PDB entry 1JTE | X-ray diffraction, 2.00 A resolution | chain A

# Chain A
Molecule: VP39
Source organism: Vaccinia virus
Notes: EC 2.7.7.19
Reference sequence: P07617 (PAP2_VACCV); numbering as in UniProt (aligned over 1-307)
Chain sequence (307 residues; numbered 1 to 307; the number before each row is that of its first residue):
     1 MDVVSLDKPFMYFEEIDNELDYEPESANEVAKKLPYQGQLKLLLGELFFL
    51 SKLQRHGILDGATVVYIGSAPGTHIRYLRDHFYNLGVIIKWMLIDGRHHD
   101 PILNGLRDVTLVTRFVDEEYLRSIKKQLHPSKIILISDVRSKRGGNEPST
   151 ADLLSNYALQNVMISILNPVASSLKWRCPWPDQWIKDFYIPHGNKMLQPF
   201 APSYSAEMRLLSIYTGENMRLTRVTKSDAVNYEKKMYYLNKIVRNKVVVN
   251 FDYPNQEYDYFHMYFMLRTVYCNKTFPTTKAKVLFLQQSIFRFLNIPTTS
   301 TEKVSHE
Disordered / not traced: 142-147, 298-307
Construct notes: engineered mutation W180 (Phe in P07617)
UniProt features mapped onto this chain:
  - active site: K175 (For methyltransferase activity)
  - binding site (mRNA): Y22, D182, S205 to E207, E233
  - binding site (S-adenosyl-L-methionine): Q39, Y66, G68, G72, D95, R97, V116, D138
  - mutagenesis: H56 (H56R: Complete loss of poly(A) polymerase stimulatory activity; when associated with S-58), I58 (I58S: Complete loss of poly(A) polymerase stimulatory activity; when associated with R-56), G96 (G96D: Complete loss of elongation factor activity), K175 (K175R: Complete loss of methyltransferase activity)
Residues lining bound ligands: S-adenosylhomocysteine (SAH): Q39, L42, Y66, I67, G68, S69, A70, P71, G72, H74, I94, D95, G96, R97, R114, F115, V116, D138, V139, R140, L159

# Overview
Ligands of chain A: S-adenosylhomocysteine. UniProt lists active-site residue K175, 6 mRNA-binding residues, 8
S-adenosyl-L-methionine-binding residues and 4 mutagenesis sites.
Chain A is VP39 (Vaccinia virus); the structure, Crystal Structure Analysis of VP39 F180W mutant, was
determined by X-ray diffraction (same publication as 1JSZ and 1JTF).
